Entry 7Z1R (X-ray diffraction, 1.60 A resolution); this record covers chain D000.

# Chain D000
Molecule: SlPYL1-E151D ABA
Organism: Solanum lycopersicum
UniProt: A0A3Q7HTY9 (A0A3Q7HTY9_SOLLC); residues 2-232 here correspond to UniProt positions 1-231 (UniProt number = residue number - 1)
Sequence (232 residues; numbered 2 to 233; the number before each row is that of its first residue):
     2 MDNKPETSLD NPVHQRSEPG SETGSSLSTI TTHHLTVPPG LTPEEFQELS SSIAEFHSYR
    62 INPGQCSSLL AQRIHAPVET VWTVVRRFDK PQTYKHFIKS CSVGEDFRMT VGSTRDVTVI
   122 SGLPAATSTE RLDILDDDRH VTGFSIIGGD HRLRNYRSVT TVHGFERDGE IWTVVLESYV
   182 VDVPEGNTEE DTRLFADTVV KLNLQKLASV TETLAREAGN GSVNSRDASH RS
Not modelled in the structure: 2-27, 221-233
Construct notes: engineered mutation Asp151 (Glu150 in A0A3Q7HTY9); expression tag (233)
Ligand contacts: (+)-abscisic acid (A8S; (2Z,4E)-5-[(1S)-1-hydroxy-2,6,6-trimethyl-4-oxocyclohex-2-en-1-yl]-3-methylpenta-2,4-dienoic acid): Lys96, Val120, Ser122, Ala127, Ser129, Phe145, Ile147, His152, Leu154, Tyr157, Glu178, Phe196, Val200, Val201
From the paper describing this entry:
  - mutagenesis - E151D: increased stability in response to (+)-abscisic acid
  - contacts within the chain: Thr128-Asp151 (hydrogen bond)
  - mutagenesis - E151D (103 +/- 9 nM): increased signaling in response to ABA
  - mutagenesis - E151D: increased catalytic activity

# Summary
Chain D000 binds (+)-abscisic acid. From the paper: E151D increases stability in response to (+)-abscisic
acid; contacts within the chain involving Thr128 and Asp151.
Chain D000 is SlPYL1-E151D ABA (Solanum lycopersicum); the structure, X-ray crystal structure of SLPYL1-E151D
mutant ABA complex, was determined by X-ray diffraction (same publication as 7Z1P and 7Z1Q).
